Entry 4CW4 (X-ray diffraction, 1.35 A resolution); this record covers chain A.

# Chain A
Protein: Beta-ketoacyl synthase
From: Pseudomonas aeruginosa
UniProt: Q9HU15 (Q9HU15_PSEAE); residue numbers follow UniProt; this construct covers 1-634
Chain sequence (639 residues; numbered -4 to 634; the number before each row is that of its first residue; numbers below 1 keep their minus sign (Ala-4 is residue -4)):
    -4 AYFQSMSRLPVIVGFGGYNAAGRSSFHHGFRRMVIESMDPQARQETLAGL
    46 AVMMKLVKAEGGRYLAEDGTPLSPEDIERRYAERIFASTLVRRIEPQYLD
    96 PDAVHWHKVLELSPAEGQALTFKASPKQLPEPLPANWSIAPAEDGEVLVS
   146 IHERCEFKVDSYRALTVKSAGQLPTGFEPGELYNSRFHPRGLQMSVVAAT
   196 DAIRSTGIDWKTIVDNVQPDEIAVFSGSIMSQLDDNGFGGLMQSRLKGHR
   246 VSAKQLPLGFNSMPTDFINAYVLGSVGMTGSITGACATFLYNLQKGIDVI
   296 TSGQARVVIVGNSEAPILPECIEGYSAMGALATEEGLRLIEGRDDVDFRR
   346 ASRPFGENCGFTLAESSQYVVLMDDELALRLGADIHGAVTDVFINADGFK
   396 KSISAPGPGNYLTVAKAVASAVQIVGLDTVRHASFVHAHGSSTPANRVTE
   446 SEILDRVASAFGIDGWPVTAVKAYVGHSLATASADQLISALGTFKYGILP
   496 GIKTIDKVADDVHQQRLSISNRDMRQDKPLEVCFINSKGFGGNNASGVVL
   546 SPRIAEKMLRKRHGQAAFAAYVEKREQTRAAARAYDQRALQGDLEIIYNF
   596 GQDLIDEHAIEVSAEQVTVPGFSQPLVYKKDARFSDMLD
Sequence notes: expression tag (-4 to 0)
Swiss-Prot annotation at these positions:
  - active site (For beta-ketoacyl synthase activity): Cys281, His434, His472

# In short
Curated annotation (UniProt) lists 3 active-site residues.
Chain A is Beta-ketoacyl synthase (Pseudomonas aeruginosa); the structure, Crystal structure of the
noncanonical ketosynthase FabY from P. aeruginosa, was determined by X-ray diffraction, deposited together
with 4CW5.
